1R9X - chain A; structure by X-ray diffraction, 1.58 A resolution.

# Chain A
Name: Cytosine deaminase
Organism: Escherichia coli
Notes: EC 3.5.4.1
UniProtKB: P25524 (CODA_ECOLI); residue numbers follow UniProt; this construct covers 1-426
Chain sequence (430 residues; each row starts with the number of its first residue; numbers below 1 keep their minus sign (Gly-3 is residue -3)):
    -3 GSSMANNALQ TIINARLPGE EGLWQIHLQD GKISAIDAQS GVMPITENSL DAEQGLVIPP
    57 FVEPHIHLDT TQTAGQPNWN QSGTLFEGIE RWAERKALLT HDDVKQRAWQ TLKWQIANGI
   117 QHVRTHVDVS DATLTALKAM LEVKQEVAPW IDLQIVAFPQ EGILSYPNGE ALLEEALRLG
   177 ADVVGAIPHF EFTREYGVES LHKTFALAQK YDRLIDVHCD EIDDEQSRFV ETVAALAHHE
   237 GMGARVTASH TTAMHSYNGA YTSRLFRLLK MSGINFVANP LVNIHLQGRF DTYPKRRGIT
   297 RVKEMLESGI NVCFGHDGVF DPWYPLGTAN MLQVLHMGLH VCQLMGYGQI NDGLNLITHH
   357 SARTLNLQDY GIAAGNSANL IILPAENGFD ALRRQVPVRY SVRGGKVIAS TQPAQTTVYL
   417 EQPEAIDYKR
Unresolved in the structure: -3 to 3
Sequence notes: cloning artifact (-3 to 0); engineered mutation Ala1 (Ser in P25524), Gly314 (Asp in P25524)
Ion coordination: Fe ion: His61, His63, His214

# In short
The Fe ion site is built by His61, His63 and His214.
Chain A is Cytosine deaminase (Escherichia coli); the structure, Bacterial cytosine deaminase D314G mutant,
was determined by X-ray diffraction together with 1R9Y, 1R9Z, 1RA0, 1RA5 and 1RAK from the same study.
